PDB entry 5DIF | X-ray diffraction, 2.09 A resolution | chains A and C of the 4 polymer chains in the assembly

== Chain A ==
Name: GTP-binding nuclear protein Ran
Organism: Homo sapiens
UniProt: P62826 (RAN_HUMAN); numbering as in UniProt (aligned over 1-216)
Chain sequence (237 residues; numbered -20 to 216; the number before each row is that of its first residue; numbers below 1 keep their minus sign (Met-20 is residue -20)):
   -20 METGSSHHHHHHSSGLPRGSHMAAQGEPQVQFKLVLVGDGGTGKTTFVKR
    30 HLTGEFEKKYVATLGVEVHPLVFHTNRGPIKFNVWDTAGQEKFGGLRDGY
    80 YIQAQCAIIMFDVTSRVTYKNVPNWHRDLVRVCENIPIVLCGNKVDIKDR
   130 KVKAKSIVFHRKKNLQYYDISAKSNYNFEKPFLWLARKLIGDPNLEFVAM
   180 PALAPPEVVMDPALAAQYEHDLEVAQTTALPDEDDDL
Disordered / not traced: -20 to 7
Construct notes: initiating methionine (-20); expression tag (-19 to 0)
Bound ions: Mg2+: Thr24, Thr42 (together with GMP-PNP)
Ligand contacts: GMP-PNP (GNP; phosphoaminophosphonic acid-guanylate ester): Asp18, Gly19, Gly20, Thr21, Gly22, Lys23, Thr24, Thr25, Phe35, Glu36, Lys37, Lys38, Tyr39, Val40, Ala41, Thr42, Thr66, Ala67, Gly68, Gln69, Asn122, Lys123, Asp125, Ile126, Ser150, Ala151, Lys152
Swiss-Prot annotation at these positions:
  - region: Lys37 to Val45 (Switch-I), Gly68 to Gln84 (Switch-II), Asp211 to Leu216 (Interaction with RANBP1)
  - binding site (GTP): Asp18 to Thr25, Glu36 to Thr42, Gly68, Asn122 to Asp125, Ser150 to Lys152
  - site: Gln69 (Essential for GTP hydrolysis)
  - modified residue: Ala2 (N-acetylalanine), Thr24 (Phosphothreonine), Lys37 (N6-acetyllysine), Lys60 (N6-acetyllysine), Lys71 (N6-acetyllysine), Lys99 (N6-acetyllysine), Lys134 (N6-acetyllysine), Lys159 (N6-acetyllysine)
  - cross-link (Glycyl lysine isopeptide (Lys-Gly)): Lys71 (interchain with G-Cter in SUMO2), Lys152 (interchain with G-Cter in SUMO2)
  - mutagenesis: Gly19 (G19V: Blocks DNA replication; when associated with L-69), Thr24 (T24L: Has low binding affinity for GTP and GDP. Almost completely abolishes interaction with BIRC5; T24N: Has low binding affinity for GTP and GDP. Decreases nuclear import of proteins and RNA ...), Thr25 (T25A: Minor effect on the interaction with the alpha phosphate group of bound GTP), Lys37 (K37Q: Mimics acetylation; enhances the nuclear export of RELA/p65; K37R: Decreased acetylation), Tyr39 (Y39A: Abolishes steric hindrance that traps the essential Q-69 in an unreactive position, and causes slow GTP hydrolysis in wild-type ...), Gln69 (Q69L: Strongly decreased GTPase activity. Probably locked in the GTP-bound form. Loss of interaction with NUTF2. Decreases nuclear location and leads to cytoplasmic location during interphase ...), Glu70 (E70A: Strongly decreases the relase of bound GDP), Arg76 (R76E: Probable loss of interaction with NUTF2. Loss of transport to the nucleus), Lys134 (K134Q: Loss of normal mitotic chromosome segregation and defective mitotic spindle orientation; K134R: Loss of normal mitotic chromosome segregation and formation of sister chromatid bridges), Asp211 to Leu216 (No effect on GTPase activity. Abolishes interaction with RANBP1)

== Chain C ==
Name: Exportin-1
Organism: Saccharomyces cerevisiae (strain ATCC 204508 / S288c)
UniProt: P30822 (XPO1_YEAST); residue numbers follow UniProt; this construct covers 1-376, 414-1058
Chain sequence (1024 residues; numbered -2 to 1058; 37 numbers in that range are skipped by the numbering (no residue carries them; nothing is unmodelled there); the number before each row is that of its first residue; numbers below 1 keep their minus sign (Gly-2 is residue -2)):
    -2 GGSMEGILDFSNDLDIALLDQVVSTFYQGSGVQQKQAQEILTKFQDNPDA
    48 WQKADQILQFSTNPQSKFIALSILDKLITRKWKLLPNDHRIGIRNFVVGM
    98 IISMCQDDEVFKTQKNLINKSDLTLVQILKQEWPQNWPEFIPELIGSSSS
   148 SVNVCENNMIVLKLLSEEVFDFSAEQMTQAKALHLKNSMSKEFEQIFKLC
   198 FQVLEQGSSSSLIVATLESLLRYLHWIPYRYIYETNILELLSTKFMTSPD
   248 TRAITLKCLTEVSNLKIPQDNDLIKRQTVLFFQNTLQQIATSVMPVTADL
   298 KATYANANGNDQSFLQDLAMFLTTYLARNRALLESDESLRELLLNAHQYL
   348 IQLSKIEERELFKTTLDYWHNLVADLFYE
   414 PLKKHIYEEICSQLRLVIIENMVRPEEDLVVENDEGEIVREFVKESDTIQ
   464 LYKSEREVLVYLTHLNVIDTEEIMISKLARQIDGSEWSWHNINTLSWAIG
   514 SISGTMSEDTEKRFVVTVIKDLLGLCEQKRGKDNKAVVASDIMYVVGQYP
   564 RFLKAHWNFLRTVILKLFEFMHETHEGVQDMACDTFIKIVQKCKYHFVIQ
   614 QPRESEPFIQTIIRDIQKTTADLQPQQVHTFYKACGIIISEERSVAERNR
   664 LLSDLMQLPNMAWDTIVEQSTANPTLLLDSETVKIIANIIKTNVAVCTSM
   714 GADFYPQLGHIYYNMLQLYRAVSSMISAQVAAEGLIATKTPKVRGLRTIK
   764 KEILKLVETYISKARNLDDVVKVLVEPLLNAVLEDYMNNVPDARDAEVLN
   814 CMTTVVEKVGHMIPQGVILILQSVFECTLDMINKDFTEYPEHRVEFYKLL
   864 KVINEKSFAAFLELPPAAFKLFVDAICWAFKHNNRDVEVNGLQIALDLVK
   914 NIERMGNVPFANEFHKNYFFIFVSETFFVLTDSDHKSGFSKQALLLMKLI
   964 SLVYDNKISVPLYQEAEVPQGTSNQVYLSQYLANMLSNAFPHLTSEQIAS
  1014 FLSALTKQCKDLVVFKGTLRDFLVQIKEVGGDPTDYLFAEDKENA
Disordered / not traced: -2, 440-460, 1054-1058
Construct notes: expression tag (-2 to 0); conflict Asp441 (Val in P30822); engineered mutation Gly537 (Asp in P30822), Cys539 (Thr in P30822), Glu540 (Val in P30822), Gln541 (Lys in P30822), Cys1022 (Tyr in P30822)

== Interface between chain A and chain C ==
Pairs across the interface (54; chain A residue first):
  Val45(A) - Gln35(C)
  Val47(A) - Gln31(C)
  Trp64(A) - Phe23(C)  hydrophobic
  Trp64(A) - Gln31(C)
  Gln69(A) - Asp947(C)
  Lys71(A) - Asp947(C)  salt bridge
  Gly74(A) - Thr39(C)
  Gly74(A) - Gln42(C)  hydrogen bond (backbone-side chain)
  Leu75(A) - Phe23(C)  hydrophobic
  Leu75(A) - Thr39(C)
  Leu75(A) - Gln42(C)
  Arg76(A) - Lys73(C)
  Asp77(A) - Phe65(C)
  Asp77(A) - Lys117(C)  salt bridge
  Gly78(A) - Tyr24(C)  hydrogen bond (backbone-side chain)
  Gly78(A) - Phe65(C)
  Tyr79(A) - Phe23(C)  hydrophobic
  Tyr79(A) - Gln35(C)  hydrogen bond
  Tyr79(A) - Thr39(C)
  Ile81(A) - Tyr24(C)
  Ile81(A) - Gln62(C)
  Ile81(A) - Phe65(C)  hydrophobic
  Ile81(A) - Asn113(C)
  Gln82(A) - Gln25(C)  hydrogen bond
  Gln82(A) - Gln62(C)
  Arg106(A) - Phe169(C)
  Arg106(A) - Gln173(C)
  Arg110(A) - Leu120(C)
  Arg110(A) - Leu161(C)
  Arg110(A) - Glu164(C)  salt bridge
  Arg110(A) - Glu165(C)  salt bridge
  Val111(A) - Phe65(C)  hydrophobic
  Val111(A) - Asn113(C)
  Glu113(A) - Asn116(C)  hydrogen bond
  His139(A) - Glu357(C)  salt bridge
  Arg140(A) - Met317(C)
  Arg140(A) - Lys360(C)
  Arg140(A) - Thr361(C)  hydrogen bond
  Arg140(A) - Asp364(C)  salt bridge
  Lys141(A) - Lys254(C)  hydrogen bond (backbone-side chain)
  Lys141(A) - Glu258(C)  salt bridge
  Lys141(A) - Asn261(C)
  Asn143(A) - Lys254(C)  hydrogen bond
  Asn143(A) - Ser310(C)
  Asn143(A) - Gln313(C)  hydrogen bond
  Asn143(A) - Asp314(C)  hydrogen bond
  Gln145(A) - Glu355(C)  hydrogen bond
  Tyr146(A) - Glu357(C)
  Lys167(A) - Gln309(C)  hydrogen bond
  Pro172(A) - Ala302(C)
  Pro172(A) - Asn303(C)
  Thr206(A) - Ile749(C)
  Ala208(A) - Lys752(C)
  Glu212(A) - Arg757(C)
Other interface residues (no listed pair), chain A (36 interface residues in all): Lys12, Leu43, Gly44, Lys99, Pro102, Asn103, Lys130, Ala133
Other interface residues (no listed pair), chain C (46 interface residues in all): Leu38, Ile66, Ser69, Glu172, Thr257, Ala304, Gln463, Asp899

== In short ==
Chain A and chain C form an interface of 36 and 46 residues respectively, with 12 hydrogen bonds and 7 salt
bridges. Polar contacts include Lys71(A)-Asp947(C), Asp77(A)-Lys117(C) and Arg110(A)-Glu164(C). Chain A binds
GMP-PNP.
Chain A is GTP-binding nuclear protein Ran (Homo sapiens) and chain C is Exportin-1 (Saccharomyces cerevisiae
(strain ATCC 204508 / S288c)); the structure, Crystal Structure of CPEB4 NES Peptide in complex with
CRM1-Ran-RanBP1, was determined by X-ray diffraction (same publication as 5DH9, 5DHA, 5DHF and 5DI9).
